Entry 4O0N (X-ray diffraction, 2.40 A resolution); this record covers chains A and B of the 6 polymer chains in the assembly.

# Chain A (and B)
Molecule: Nucleoside diphosphate kinase
Organism: Toxoplasma gondii ME49
Notes: EC 2.7.4.6; chain B of this document is another copy of the same molecule, construct and numbering; everything in this record applies to it too
UniProt: S8FF85 (S8FF85_TOXGO); residues 1-155 here = UniProt positions 1-155
Amino-acid sequence (171 residues; each row starts with the number of its first residue):
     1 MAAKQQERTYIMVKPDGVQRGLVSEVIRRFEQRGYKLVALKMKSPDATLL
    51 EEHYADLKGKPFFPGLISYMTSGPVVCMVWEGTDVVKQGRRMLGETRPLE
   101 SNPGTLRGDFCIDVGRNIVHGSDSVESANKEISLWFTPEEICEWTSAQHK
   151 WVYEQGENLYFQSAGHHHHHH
Unresolved in the structure: 1-2, 156-171 (chain B: 1-2, 157-171)
Construct notes: expression tag (156-171)
From the paper describing this entry:
  - binding site for sulfate ion: Lys14, Tyr54, Thr96, Val114
  - specificity-determining residues: Lys60 (proposed by the authors, not directly observed)

# Chain A / chain B interface
Contacting residue pairs (44; chain A residue first):
  Gln32(A) - Arg20(B)  hydrogen bond (backbone-side chain)
  Gln32(A) - Asp109(B)
  Gln32(A) - Phe110(B)
  Arg33(A) - Arg20(B)
  Arg33(A) - Pro98(B)  hydrogen bond (side chain-backbone)
  Arg33(A) - Arg107(B)
  Arg33(A) - Gly108(B)  hydrogen bond (side chain-backbone)
  Arg33(A) - Asp109(B)
  Arg33(A) - Phe110(B)
  Arg33(A) - Cys111(B)  hydrogen bond (side chain-backbone)
  Arg33(A) - Ile112(B)
  Gly34(A) - Ile112(B)
  Tyr35(A) - Ile112(B)  hydrophobic
  Thr83(A) - Ile112(B)
  Asp84(A) - Leu99(B)
  Gln88(A) - Leu99(B)  hydrogen bond (side chain-backbone)
  Arg91(A) - Leu99(B)  hydrogen bond (side chain-backbone)
  Arg91(A) - Glu100(B)
  Arg91(A) - Pro103(B)
  Met92(A) - Pro103(B)  hydrophobic
  Gly104(A) - Pro103(B)
  Thr105(A) - Pro103(B)
  Gln148(A) - Gln19(B)  hydrogen bond (side chain-backbone)
  Gln148(A) - Arg20(B)
  Lys150(A) - Arg116(B)  hydrogen bond (backbone-side chain)
  Trp151(A) - Pro15(B)  hydrophobic
  Trp151(A) - Asp16(B)
  Trp151(A) - Gln19(B)
  Trp151(A) - Arg20(B)
  Trp151(A) - Tyr69(B)  hydrophobic
  Trp151(A) - Ser72(B)
  Trp151(A) - Arg116(B)
  Val152(A) - Arg20(B)
  Val152(A) - Ile112(B)  hydrophobic
  Val152(A) - Asp113(B)
  Val152(A) - Arg116(B)
  Tyr153(A) - Ile112(B)
  Tyr153(A) - Asp113(B)
  Tyr153(A) - Arg116(B)
  Glu154(A) - Asp113(B)  hydrogen bond (backbone-side chain)
  Glu154(A) - Val114(B)
  Glu154(A) - Gly115(B)  hydrogen bond (side chain-backbone)
  Glu154(A) - Arg116(B)
  Gln155(A) - Arg116(B)
Other interface residues (no listed pair), chain A (20 interface residues in all): Arg29, Pro103
Other interface residues (no listed pair), chain B (23 interface residues in all): Ser101, Asn102, Gly104

# Overview
The interface between chain A and chain B involves 20 residues on one side and 23 on the other; the contacts
include 10 hydrogen bonds. Polar contacts include Gln32(A)-Arg20(B), Arg33(A)-Pro98(B) and Arg33(A)-Gly108(B).
The paper reports a binding site for sulfate ion at Lys14(A), Tyr54(A) and Thr96(A) among others; the
specificity determinant Lys60(A).
Chain A and chain B are both Nucleoside diphosphate kinase (Toxoplasma gondii ME49); the structure, 2.4
Angstrom Resolution Crystal Structure of Putative Nucleoside Diphosphate Kinase from Toxoplasma gondii, was
determined by X-ray diffraction, deposited together with 5BXI, 4ODI, 4NU7, 4NML and 4NOG.
